7P57 - chain A; structure by X-ray diffraction, 1.96 A resolution.

== Chain A ==
Name: Variant surface glycoprotein MITAT 1.2
Organism: Trypanosoma brucei brucei
Reference sequence: P26332 (VSM2_TRYBB); residue numbers follow UniProt; this construct covers 1-476
Chain sequence (476 residues; row label = number of the first residue in the row):
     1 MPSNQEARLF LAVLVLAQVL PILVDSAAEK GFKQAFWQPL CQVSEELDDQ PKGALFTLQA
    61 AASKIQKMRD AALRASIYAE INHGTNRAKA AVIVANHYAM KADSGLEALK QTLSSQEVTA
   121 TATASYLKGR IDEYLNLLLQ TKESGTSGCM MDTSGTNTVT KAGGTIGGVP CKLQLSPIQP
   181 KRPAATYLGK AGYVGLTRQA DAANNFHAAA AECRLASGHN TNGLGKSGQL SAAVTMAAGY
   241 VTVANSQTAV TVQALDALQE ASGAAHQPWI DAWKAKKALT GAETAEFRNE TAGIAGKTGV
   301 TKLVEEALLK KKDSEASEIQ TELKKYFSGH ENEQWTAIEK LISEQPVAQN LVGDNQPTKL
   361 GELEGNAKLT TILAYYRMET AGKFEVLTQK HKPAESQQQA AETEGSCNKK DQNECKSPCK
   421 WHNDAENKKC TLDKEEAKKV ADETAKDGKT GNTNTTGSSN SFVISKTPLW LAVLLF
Disordered / not traced: 1-26, 386-476
Differences from the reference sequence: engineered mutation A208 (Asp in P26332), A209 (Asn in P26332), A210 (Asp in P26332)
Cystine bridges: C41-C171, C149-C213
Covalently attached groups: glycan linked to N289

== Summary ==
Chain A is Variant surface glycoprotein MITAT 1.2 (Trypanosoma brucei brucei); the structure, VSG2 mutant
structure lacking the calcium binding pocket, was determined by X-ray diffraction (same publication as 7P56,
7P59, 7P5A, 7P5B and 7P5D).
